5ZJE - chains A and D of the 4 polymer chains in the assembly; structure by X-ray diffraction, 2.93 A resolution.

== Chain A (and D) ==
Protein: L-lactate dehydrogenase A chain
Organism: Homo sapiens
Notes: EC 1.1.1.27; chain D of this document is another copy of the same molecule, construct and numbering; everything in this record applies to it too
UniProt: P00338 (LDHA_HUMAN); residues 1-331 here correspond to UniProt positions 2-332 (UniProt number = residue number + 1)
Amino-acid sequence (337 residues; each row starts with the number of its first residue; numbers below 1 keep their minus sign (His-5 is residue -5)):
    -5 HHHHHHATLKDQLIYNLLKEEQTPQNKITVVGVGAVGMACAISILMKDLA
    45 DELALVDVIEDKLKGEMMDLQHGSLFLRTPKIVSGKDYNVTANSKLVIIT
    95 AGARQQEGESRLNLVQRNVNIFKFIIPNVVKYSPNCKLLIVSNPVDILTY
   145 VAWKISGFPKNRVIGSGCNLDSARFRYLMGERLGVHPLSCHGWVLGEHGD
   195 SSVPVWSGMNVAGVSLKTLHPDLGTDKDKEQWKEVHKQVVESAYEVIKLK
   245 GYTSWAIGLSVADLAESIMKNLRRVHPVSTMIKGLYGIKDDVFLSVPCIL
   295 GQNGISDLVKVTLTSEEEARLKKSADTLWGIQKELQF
Not modelled in the structure: -5 to 0
Sequence notes: expression tag (-5 to 0)
Residues lining bound ligands: malonate ion (MLI): Arg98, Gln99, Arg105, Asn137, Leu164, Arg168, His192, Ala237, Thr247
What the authors report for this chain:
  - binding site for malonate ion: Arg105, Asn137, Arg168, His192, Thr247

== How chain A and chain D interact ==
Residue-residue contacts (69; chain A residue first):
  Asp5(A) - Lys304(D)  hydrogen bond (backbone-side chain)
  Gln6(A) - Lys304(D)  hydrogen bond (backbone-side chain)
  Leu7(A) - Leu302(D)
  Leu7(A) - Val303(D)
  Leu7(A) - Lys304(D)  hydrogen bond (backbone-backbone)
  Ile8(A) - Ile293(D)  hydrophobic
  Ile8(A) - Asp301(D)
  Ile8(A) - Leu302(D)
  Ile8(A) - Lys304(D)
  Tyr9(A) - Leu279(D)  hydrophobic
  Tyr9(A) - Asp301(D)
  Tyr9(A) - Leu302(D)  hydrogen bond (backbone-backbone)
  Asn10(A) - Ser300(D)
  Asn10(A) - Asp301(D)
  Leu11(A) - Asn155(D)
  Leu11(A) - Ile299(D)
  Leu11(A) - Ser300(D)  hydrogen bond (backbone-backbone)
  Leu11(A) - Leu302(D)  hydrophobic
  Leu12(A) - Asn155(D)
  Leu12(A) - Asn297(D)
  Leu12(A) - Ser300(D)  hydrogen bond (backbone-backbone)
  Glu15(A) - Asn297(D)
  Thr17(A) - Gln296(D)
  Gln19(A) - Lys89(D)
  Gln19(A) - Gln296(D)
  Asn20(A) - Asn20(D)  hydrogen bond
  Asp42(A) - Lys264(D)  salt bridge
  Arg72(A) - Asp257(D)  salt bridge
  Arg72(A) - Glu260(D)  salt bridge
  Arg72(A) - Leu266(D)
  Arg72(A) - Arg268(D)
  Pro74(A) - Lys264(D)
  Pro74(A) - Asn265(D)
  Lys89(A) - Gln19(D)
  Lys154(A) - Leu11(D)
  Asn155(A) - Leu12(D)
  Glu260(A) - Arg72(D)  salt bridge
  Lys264(A) - Asp42(D)
  Lys264(A) - Asp45(D)
  Lys264(A) - Pro74(D)
  Asn265(A) - Glu15(D)
  Asn265(A) - Pro74(D)
  Leu266(A) - Arg72(D)
  Arg268(A) - Arg72(D)
  Ile293(A) - Ile8(D)  hydrophobic
  Gln296(A) - Glu15(D)  hydrogen bond
  Gln296(A) - Gln16(D)  hydrogen bond (side chain-backbone)
  Gln296(A) - Thr17(D)
  Gln296(A) - Pro18(D)
  Gln296(A) - Gln19(D)  hydrogen bond (side chain-backbone)
  Gln296(A) - Asp45(D)
  Asn297(A) - Glu14(D)
  Asn297(A) - Glu15(D)  hydrogen bond
  Ile299(A) - Leu12(D)
  Ser300(A) - Asn10(D)  hydrogen bond (backbone-side chain)
  Ser300(A) - Leu11(D)  hydrogen bond (backbone-backbone)
  Ser300(A) - Leu12(D)  hydrogen bond (backbone-backbone)
  Asp301(A) - Ile8(D)
  Asp301(A) - Tyr9(D)
  Asp301(A) - Asn10(D)  hydrogen bond
  Leu302(A) - Ile8(D)
  Leu302(A) - Tyr9(D)  hydrogen bond (backbone-backbone)
  Leu302(A) - Leu11(D)  hydrophobic
  Val303(A) - Leu7(D)
  Lys304(A) - Asp5(D)
  Lys304(A) - Gln6(D)
  Lys304(A) - Leu7(D)  hydrogen bond (backbone-backbone)
  Lys304(A) - Ile8(D)
  Lys304(A) - Tyr9(D)
Interface residues without a listed pair, chain A (36 interface residues in all): Glu14, Gln16, Asp45, Met263
Interface residues without a listed pair, chain D (38 interface residues in all): Lys154

== In short ==
36 residues of chain A face 38 of chain D across their interface; the contacts include 17 hydrogen bonds and 4
salt bridges. Polar pairs include Asp42(A)-Lys264(D), Arg72(A)-Asp257(D) and Arg72(A)-Glu260(D). Chain A binds
malonate ion. From the paper: a binding site for malonate ion at Arg105(A), Asn137(A) and Arg168(A) among
others.
Both chains are L-lactate dehydrogenase A chain (Homo sapiens). Entry 5ZJE (LDHA-mla) was determined by X-ray
diffraction, deposited together with 5ZJD and 5ZJF.
